6RDG - chains T and Y of the 20 polymer chains in the assembly; structure by electron microscopy, 2.90 A resolution.

Chain T:
Protein: ATP synthase subunit alpha
Organism: Polytomella sp. Pringsheim 198.80
Reference sequence: A0ZW40 (A0ZW40_9CHLO); residues 1-562 here = UniProt positions 1-562
Amino-acid sequence (562 residues; row label = number of the first residue in the row):
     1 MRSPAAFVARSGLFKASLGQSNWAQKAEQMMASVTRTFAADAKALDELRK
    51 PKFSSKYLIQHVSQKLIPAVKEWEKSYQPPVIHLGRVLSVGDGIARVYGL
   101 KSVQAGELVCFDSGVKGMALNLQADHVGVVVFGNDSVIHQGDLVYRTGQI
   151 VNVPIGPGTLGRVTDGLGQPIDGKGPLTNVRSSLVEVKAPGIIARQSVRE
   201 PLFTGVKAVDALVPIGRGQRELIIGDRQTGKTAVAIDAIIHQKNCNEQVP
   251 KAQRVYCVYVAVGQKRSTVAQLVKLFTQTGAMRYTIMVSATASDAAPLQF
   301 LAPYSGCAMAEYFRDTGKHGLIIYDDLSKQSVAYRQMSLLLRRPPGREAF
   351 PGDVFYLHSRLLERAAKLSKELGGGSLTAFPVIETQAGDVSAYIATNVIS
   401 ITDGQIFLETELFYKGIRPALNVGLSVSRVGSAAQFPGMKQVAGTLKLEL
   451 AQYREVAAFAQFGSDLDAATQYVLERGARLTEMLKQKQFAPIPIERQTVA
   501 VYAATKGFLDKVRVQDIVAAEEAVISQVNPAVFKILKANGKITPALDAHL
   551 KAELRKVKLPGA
Not modelled in the structure: 1-79
Differences from the reference sequence: conflict Arg-266 (Lys in A0ZW40)
Ion coordination: Mg2+: Thr-232 (together with ATP)
Small-molecule neighbours: ATP (adenosine-5'-triphosphate): Asp-226, Arg-227, Gln-228, Thr-229, Gly-230, Lys-231, Thr-232, Ala-233, Phe-413, Arg-418, Pro-419, Gln-486, Lys-487, Gln-488

Chain Y:
Protein: ATP synthase subunit beta
Organism: Polytomella sp. Pringsheim 198.80
Notes: EC 7.1.2.2
Reference sequence: A0ZW41 (A0ZW41_9CHLO); numbering as in UniProt (aligned over 1-574)
Amino-acid sequence (574 residues; row label = number of the first residue in the row):
     1 MALRYAAGLAKNVVQRQGASLNIARAFAAEPAPAIDAGYVSQVIGPVVDV
    51 RFDGELPSILSSLEVEGHSVRLVLEVAQHMGDNTVRCIAMDSTDGLVRGQ
   101 KVVDTGSPIKVPVGRGTLGRIMNVIGEPVDEQGPIDAADIWSIHREAPEF
   151 TEQSTEQEILVTGIKVVDLLAPYQRGGKIGLFGGAGVGKTVLIMELINNV
   201 AKAHGGFSVFAGVGERTREGNDLYREMIESGVIKLGAERGNSKCTLVYGQ
   251 MNEPPGARARVALTGLTVAEYFRDIEGQDVLLFVDNIFRFTQANSEVSAL
   301 LGRIPSAVGYQPTLATDLGGLQERITTTTKGSITSVQAVYVPADDLTDPA
   351 PATTFAHLDATTVLSRSIAELGIYPAVDPLDSTSRMLNPNVIGAEHYNVA
   401 RGVQKVLQDYKNLQDIIAILGMDELSEEDKLTVARARKIQRFLSQPFQVA
   451 EVFTGTPGKYVDLADTISGFQGVLTGKYDDLPEMAFYMVGDIKEVKEKAD
   501 KMAKDIASRKEADNKKVSEELKDIPSLDKLVSEIKEVVIEEDDGLEEDFK
   551 AEALSSETVVLNEEGKSVPLPKKN
Not modelled in the structure: 1-35, 557-574
Differences from the reference sequence: conflict Ala-350 (Gly in A0ZW41), Leu-387 (Arg in A0ZW41)

Chain T / chain Y interface:
Pairs across the interface (121):
  Gly-99(T) with Arg-98(Y), hydrogen bond (backbone-side chain)
  Leu-100(T) with Arg-98(Y), hydrogen bond (backbone-side chain)
  Lys-101(T) with Arg-98(Y)
  Ser-102(T) with Val-97(Y)
  Val-103(T) with Leu-96(Y); Val-97(Y)
  Gln-104(T) with Gly-95(Y); Leu-96(Y); Val-97(Y)
  Ala-105(T) with Val-43(Y), hydrophobic; Thr-93(Y); Asp-94(Y); Gly-95(Y), hydrogen bond (backbone-backbone); Leu-96(Y), hydrogen bond (backbone-backbone)
  Leu-120(T) with Val-43(Y)
  Asn-121(T) with Val-43(Y); Ile-44(Y)
  Leu-122(T) with Gln-42(Y); Val-43(Y), hydrogen bond (backbone-backbone); Leu-96(Y); Arg-98(Y)
  Gln-123(T) with Ser-41(Y); Gln-42(Y); Ile-44(Y); Arg-98(Y), hydrogen bond (backbone-side chain)
  Ala-124(T) with Ser-41(Y); Gln-42(Y)
  His-126(T) with Arg-98(Y)
  Val-127(T) with Arg-98(Y)
  Pro-157(T) with Leu-545(Y); Phe-549(Y)
  Leu-160(T) with Leu-545(Y), hydrophobic
  Asn-179(T) with Glu-546(Y); Phe-549(Y); Lys-550(Y)
  Val-180(T) with Phe-549(Y)
  Arg-181(T) with Phe-549(Y); Glu-552(Y), salt bridge
  Glu-186(T) with Asp-94(Y)
  Ala-189(T) with Asn-252(Y)
  Pro-190(T) with Thr-217(Y)
  Gly-191(T) with Thr-217(Y)
  Ile-192(T) with Thr-217(Y); Gly-220(Y); Asn-221(Y); Tyr-248(Y), hydrophobic; Gln-250(Y)
  Ile-193(T) with Val-129(Y); Asp-130(Y); Glu-131(Y); Tyr-224(Y), hydrophobic
  Arg-195(T) with Thr-217(Y); Arg-218(Y); Asn-221(Y)
  Gln-196(T) with Asn-221(Y)
  Val-198(T) with Arg-218(Y)
  Arg-220(T) with Arg-216(Y)
  Glu-247(T) with Ile-539(Y)
  Gln-248(T) with Ile-539(Y)
  Val-249(T) with Ile-539(Y)
  Pro-250(T) with Val-537(Y); Val-538(Y); Glu-540(Y)
  Lys-251(T) with Glu-540(Y), hydrogen bond (backbone-side chain); Asp-542(Y); Asp-543(Y)
  Arg-254(T) with Ile-539(Y); Glu-540(Y), hydrogen bond (side chain-backbone); Asp-542(Y); Asp-543(Y), salt bridge
  Tyr-256(T) with Asp-543(Y); Leu-545(Y)
  Arg-283(T) with Glu-541(Y), hydrogen bond (side chain-backbone); Asp-543(Y), salt bridge
  Tyr-284(T) with Asp-543(Y)
  Tyr-312(T) with Phe-549(Y); Glu-552(Y)
  Thr-316(T) with Glu-552(Y)
  Lys-318(T) with Leu-545(Y)
  Arg-343(T) with Ile-44(Y)
  Pro-344(T) with Ala-299(Y); Gly-302(Y)
  Gly-352(T) with Glu-296(Y)
  Asp-353(T) with Leu-300(Y)
  Phe-355(T) with Arg-258(Y); Gln-292(Y); Glu-296(Y)
  Tyr-356(T) with Ser-92(Y); Asn-252(Y); Glu-253(Y); Pro-254(Y), hydrophobic; Arg-258(Y)
  Ser-359(T) with Met-251(Y); Asn-252(Y)
  Glu-363(T) with Arg-216(Y); Thr-217(Y), hydrogen bond; Asn-252(Y), hydrogen bond
  Asn-397(T) with Gln-292(Y)
  Ile-399(T) with Arg-216(Y)
  Ser-400(T) with Arg-216(Y), hydrogen bond (backbone-side chain); Met-251(Y)
  Ile-401(T) with Arg-216(Y), hydrogen bond (backbone-side chain); Met-251(Y), hydrophobic
  Thr-402(T) with Arg-216(Y), hydrogen bond (backbone-side chain)
  Asp-403(T) with Arg-216(Y); Arg-218(Y), salt bridge
  Arg-429(T) with Arg-216(Y); Arg-218(Y); Glu-219(Y), salt bridge
  Val-430(T) with Arg-218(Y)
  Asn-529(T) with Leu-527(Y)
  Lys-534(T) with Ile-534(Y)
  Ile-535(T) with Leu-527(Y), hydrophobic; Leu-530(Y), hydrophobic; Val-531(Y), hydrophobic
  Ala-538(T) with Ile-534(Y), hydrophobic
  Ala-545(T) with Leu-530(Y)
  Ala-548(T) with Ile-524(Y), hydrophobic
  His-549(T) with Ile-524(Y); Pro-525(Y), hydrogen bond (side chain-backbone); Leu-527(Y)
Other interface residues (no listed pair), chain T (76 interface residues in all): Ile-150, Ile-155, Gly-156, Lys-188, Ser-197, Phe-313, Arg-360, Ser-391, Ala-531, Pro-544, Leu-546, Glu-553
Other interface residues (no listed pair), chain Y (63 interface residues in all): Gly-45, Pro-46, Asp-91, Ile-121, Ala-185, Asp-222, Arg-225, Pro-255, Arg-289, Ala-343, Asp-523, Ser-526

Overview:
76 residues of chain T and 63 residues of chain Y are in contact, with 15 hydrogen bonds and 5 salt bridges.
Among the polar pairs are Arg-181(T)/Glu-552(Y), Arg-254(T)/Asp-543(Y) and Arg-283(T)/Asp-543(Y). Bound to
chain T: ATP.
Here chain T is ATP synthase subunit alpha and chain Y is ATP synthase subunit beta, both from Polytomella sp.
Pringsheim 198.80. Entry 6RDG (CryoEM structure of Polytomella F-ATP synthase, Primary rotary state 3,
focussed refinement of F1 head and ...) was determined by electron microscopy (same publication as 6RD4, 6RD5,
6RD6, 6RD7, 6RD8, 6RD9 and 46 further entries).
